PDB entry 7ZOP | X-ray diffraction, 1.68 A resolution | chains A and B

# Chain A (and B)
Molecule: Glycoside hydrolase family 18
Source organism: Chitinophaga pinensis DSM 2588
Notes: chain B of this document is another copy of the same molecule, construct and numbering; everything in this record applies to it too
UniProt: A0A979GQH9 (A0A979GQH9_CHIPD); residue numbers follow UniProt; this construct covers 888-1012
Chain sequence (147 residues; each row starts with the number of its first residue):
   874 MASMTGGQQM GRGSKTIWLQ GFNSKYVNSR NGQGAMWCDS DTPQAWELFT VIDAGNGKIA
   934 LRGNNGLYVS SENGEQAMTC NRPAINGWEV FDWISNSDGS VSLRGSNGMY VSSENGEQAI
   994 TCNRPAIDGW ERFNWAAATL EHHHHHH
Unresolved in the structure: 874-887, 1014-1020 (chain B: 874-885, 1016-1020)
Modified residues: N959 (l-3-aminosuccinimide; SNN)
Differences from the reference sequence: initiating methionine (874); expression tag (875-887, 1013-1020); conflict N959 (Asp in A0A979GQH9)
Small-molecule neighbours: beta-D-glucopyranose (BGC): N901, S913, Q917, A918, W919, E920

# Chain A / chain B interface
Pairs across the interface (30):
  K888(A) with D971(B)
  I925(A) with W891(B), hydrophobic; W1008(B); A1009(B), hydrophobic
  D926(A) with W891(B); Q893(B), hydrogen bond; Y899(B), hydrogen bond (backbone-side chain)
  A927(A) with W891(B), hydrophobic; Y899(B); P916(B)
  G928(A) with Y899(B), hydrogen bond (backbone-side chain)
  N929(A) with T915(B)
  R935(A) with W1008(B), hydrogen bond (side chain-backbone); A1009(B)
  Y941(A) with W1008(B); A1009(B); A1010(B), hydrogen bond (side chain-backbone)
  P956(A) with S887(B); A1010(B)
  A957(A) with G886(B); A1010(B); A1011(B)
  I958(A) with W891(B), hydrophobic; A1009(B), hydrophobic; A1010(B), hydrogen bond (backbone-backbone); A1011(B); T1012(B), hydrogen bond (backbone-backbone)
  N959(A) with T1012(B); E1014(B); H1015(B)

# In short
12 residues of chain A face 15 of chain B across their interface, with 7 hydrogen bonds. Among the polar pairs
are D926(A)-Q893(B), D926(A)-Y899(B) and G928(A)-Y899(B). Ligands of chain A: beta-D-glucopyranose.
Chain A and chain B are both Glycoside hydrolase family 18 (Chitinophaga pinensis DSM 2588); the structure,
Carbohydrate binding domain CBM92-B from a multi-catalytic glucanase-chitinase from Chitinophaga pinensis DSM
2588 in complex with ..., was determined by X-ray diffraction together with 7ZOH, 7ZOI and 7ZON from the same
study.
